Entry 8UIN (electron microscopy, 3.86 A resolution); this record covers chains C and G of the 8 polymer chains in the assembly.

Chain C:
Protein: Albicin
Organism: Anopheles albimanus
UniProt: A0A1Y9G8D0 (A0A1Y9G8D0_ANOAL); residues 1-116 here correspond to UniProt positions 27-142 (UniProt number = residue number + 26)
Sequence (116 residues; numbered 1 to 116; the number before each row is that of its first residue):
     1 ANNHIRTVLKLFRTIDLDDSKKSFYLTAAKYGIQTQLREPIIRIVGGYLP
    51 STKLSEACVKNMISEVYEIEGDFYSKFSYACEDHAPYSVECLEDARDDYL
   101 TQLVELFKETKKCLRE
Disulfide bonds: Cys58-Cys113, Cys81-Cys91

Chain G:
Protein: Complement C3 beta chain
Organism: Homo sapiens
UniProt: P01024 (CO3_HUMAN); residues 1-642 here correspond to UniProt positions 23-664 (UniProt number = residue number + 22)
Sequence (642 residues; numbered 1 to 642; the number before each row is that of its first residue):
     1 SPMYSIITPNILRLESEETMVLEAHDAQGDVPVTVTVHDFPGKKLVLSSE
    51 KTVLTPATNHMGNVTFTIPANREFKSEKGRNKFVTVQATFGTQVVEKVVL
   101 VSLQSGYLFIQTDKTIYTPGSTVLYRIFTVNHKLLPVGRTVMVNIENPEG
   151 IPVKQDSLSSQNQLGVLPLSWDIPELVNMGQWKIRAYYENSPQQVFSTEF
   201 EVKEYVLPSFEVIVEPTEKFYYIYNEKGLEVTITARFLYGKKVEGTAFVI
   251 FGIQDGEQRISLPESLKRIPIEDGSGEVVLSRKVLLDGVQNPRAEDLVGK
   301 SLYVSATVILHSGSDMVQAERSGIPIVTSPYQIHFTKTPKYFKPGMPFDL
   351 MVFVTNPDGSPAYRVPVAVQGEDTVQSLTQGDGVAKLSINTHPSQKPLSI
   401 TVRTKKQELSEAEQATRTMQALPYSTVGNSNNYLHLSVLRTELRPGETLN
   451 VNFLLRMDRAHEAKIRYYTYLIMNKGRLLKAGRQVREPGQDLVVLPLSIT
   501 TDFIPSFRLVAYYTLIGASGQREVVADSVWVDVKDSCVGSLVVKSGQSED
   551 RQPVPGQQMTLKIEGDHGARVVLVAVDKGVFVLNKKNKLTQSKIWDVVEK
   601 ADIGCTPGSGKDYAGVFSDAGLTFTSSSGQQTAQRAELQCPQ
Unresolved in the structure: 641-642
Swiss-Prot annotation at these positions:
  - site: Ser519, Gly520 (Microbial infection: Cleavage)
  - modified residue (Phosphoserine): Ser16, Ser48, Ser275, Ser281
  - glycosylation: Asn63 (N-linked (GlcNAc...) asparagine)
Disulfide bonds: Cys605-Cys640
Covalently attached groups: N-acetylglucosamine (NAG) linked to Asn63

Chain C / chain G interface:
Pairs across the interface (6):
  Tyr31(C) - Gly556(G)
  Thr35(C) - Pro555(G)
  Gln36(C) - Gly556(G)  hydrogen bond (side chain-backbone)
  Gln36(C) - Gln557(G)
  Gln36(C) - Gln558(G)
  Val104(C) - Gln558(G)

Overview:
Chain C and chain G each contribute 4 residues to their interface; the contacts include 1 hydrogen bond. The
hydrogen-bonded pair is Gln36(C)-Gly556(G). N-acetylglucosamine is covalently linked to Asn63(G).
Here chain C is Albicin (Anopheles albimanus) and chain G is Complement C3 beta chain (Homo sapiens). Entry
8UIN (Structure of the C3bBb-albicin complex) was determined by electron microscopy (same publication as
8UH2).
